Entry 9F23 (X-ray diffraction, 1.59 A resolution); this record covers chains A and B.

[Chain A]
Protein: Green fluorescent protein
From: Aequorea victoria
Reference sequence: P42212 (GFP_AEQVI); aligned to UniProt positions 2-238 over residues 2-238
Amino-acid sequence (243 residues; each row starts with the number of its first residue; note: 2 numbers in that range are skipped by the numbering (no residue carries them; nothing is unmodelled there); numbers below 1 keep their minus sign (Gly-4 is residue -4)):
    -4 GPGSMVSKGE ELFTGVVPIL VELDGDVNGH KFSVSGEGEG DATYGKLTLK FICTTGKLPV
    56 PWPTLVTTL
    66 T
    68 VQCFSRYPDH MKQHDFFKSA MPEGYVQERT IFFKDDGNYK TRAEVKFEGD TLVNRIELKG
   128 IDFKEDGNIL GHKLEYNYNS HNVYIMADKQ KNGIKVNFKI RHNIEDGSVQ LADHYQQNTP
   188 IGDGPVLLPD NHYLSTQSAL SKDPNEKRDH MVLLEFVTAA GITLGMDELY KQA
Not modelled in the structure: -4 to 1, 231-240
Covalently attached groups: covalent link Leu64-Thr66; covalent link Thr66-Val68
Modified residues: Thr66 (chromophore; CRO)
Sequence notes: expression tag (-4 to 1, 239-240); engineered mutation Leu64 (Phe in P42212), Leu231 (His in P42212); chromophore (66, 66, 66)
Ligand contacts: A1H87 (2-[[(2S)-2-oxidanylpropoxy]methyl]-2-[[(2S)-2-[(2S)-2-oxidanylpropoxy]propoxy]methyl]propane-1,3-diol): Glu95, Arg96, Thr97, Phe99, Lys107, Thr108, Tyr182, Gln183, Gln184

[Chain B]
Protein: DARPin DP2
From: synthetic construct
Notes: antibody fragment or engineered binder
Amino-acid sequence (128 residues; row label = number of the first residue in the row):
     9 GPGSDLGKKL LEAARAGQDD EVRILMANGA DVNADDMFGI TPLHLAAMVG HLEIVEVLLK
    69 HGADVNATDL LGHTPLHLAA IIGHLEIVEV LLKHGADVNA QDKFGKTAFD ISIDNGNEDL
   129 AEILQKLN
Not modelled in the structure: 9-11

[Interface between chain A and chain B]
Contacting residue pairs (42):
  Val11(A) - Arg23(B)
  Asp36(A) - Arg23(B)  salt bridge
  Asp36(A) - Met56(B)
  Tyr39(A) - Arg23(B)
  Tyr39(A) - Met56(B)
  Tyr39(A) - Val57(B)
  Tyr39(A) - Ile90(B)  hydrophobic
  Lys41(A) - Ile48(B)
  Lys41(A) - Leu53(B)
  Thr43(A) - Phe46(B)
  Leu44(A) - Phe46(B)
  Arg73(A) - Ile89(B)
  Arg73(A) - Ile90(B)
  Arg73(A) - Asn123(B)  hydrogen bond
  Pro75(A) - Asp122(B)
  Pro75(A) - Asn123(B)
  Asn144(A) - Lys111(B)  hydrogen bond
  Tyr145(A) - Phe112(B)
  Asn146(A) - Phe112(B)
  Ser147(A) - Phe112(B)
  Gln204(A) - Leu79(B)
  Gln204(A) - His81(B)  hydrogen bond
  Gln204(A) - Asp110(B)  hydrogen bond
  Gln204(A) - Phe112(B)
  Gln204(A) - Lys114(B)
  Ser205(A) - Leu79(B)
  Ser205(A) - Phe112(B)
  Ala206(A) - Leu78(B)
  Ala206(A) - Leu79(B)  hydrophobic
  Ser208(A) - Leu78(B)
  Asp210(A) - Met45(B)
  Val219(A) - Met45(B)  hydrophobic
  Val219(A) - Phe46(B)  hydrophobic
  Leu220(A) - Phe46(B)
  Leu221(A) - Phe46(B)
  Leu221(A) - Asp77(B)
  Leu221(A) - Leu78(B)
  Leu221(A) - Leu79(B)
  Phe223(A) - Asp77(B)
  Phe223(A) - Leu79(B)  hydrophobic
  Phe223(A) - His81(B)
  Phe223(A) - Leu86(B)  hydrophobic
Also at the interface, not in a pair above, chain A (27 interface residues in all): Gly10, Thr38, Lys45, His77, Glu222, Thr225

[In short]
27 residues of chain A and 20 residues of chain B are in contact, with 4 hydrogen bonds and 1 salt bridge.
Polar pairs include Asp36(A)-Arg23(B), Arg73(A)-Asn123(B) and Asn144(A)-Lys111(B). Chain A binds compound
A1H87.
Chain A is Green fluorescent protein (Aequorea victoria) and chain B is DARPin DP2 (synthetic construct); the
structure, DARPin eGFP complex DP2 (2G156), was determined by X-ray diffraction, deposited together with 9F22
and 9F24.
